Entry 8QKH (electron microscopy, 4.15 A resolution (low resolution: residue-level contacts below are approximate; hydrogen-bond / salt-bridge calls are withheld)); this record covers chains a and b of the 8 polymer chains in the assembly.

== Chain a (and b) ==
Protein: Putative neck protein
Organism: Staphylococcus phage 812
Notes: chain b of this document is another copy of the same molecule, construct and numbering; everything in this record applies to it too
UniProtKB: A1YTN6 (A1YTN6_9CAUD); residues 1-302 here = UniProt positions 1-302
Sequence (302 residues; each row starts with the number of its first residue):
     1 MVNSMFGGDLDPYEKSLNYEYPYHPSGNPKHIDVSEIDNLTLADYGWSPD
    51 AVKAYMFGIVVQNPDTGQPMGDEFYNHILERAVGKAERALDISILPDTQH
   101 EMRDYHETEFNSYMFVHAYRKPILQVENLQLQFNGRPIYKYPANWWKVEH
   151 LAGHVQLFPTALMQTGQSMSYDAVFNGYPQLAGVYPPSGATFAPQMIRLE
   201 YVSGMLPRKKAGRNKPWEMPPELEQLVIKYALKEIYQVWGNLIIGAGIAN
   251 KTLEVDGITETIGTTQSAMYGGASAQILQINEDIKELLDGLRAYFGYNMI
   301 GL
Unresolved in the structure: 1-15, 162-189

== How chain a and chain b interact ==
Contacting residue pairs - 85 pairs, chain a then chain b:
  Gly27(a) - Gln195(b)
  Ala54(a) - Phe74(b)
  Tyr55(a) - His77(b)
  Tyr55(a) - Ile78(b)
  Tyr55(a) - Val238(b)
  Phe57(a) - Asn63(b)
  Phe57(a) - Gln68(b)
  Phe57(a) - Met70(b)
  Phe57(a) - Leu242(b)
  Gly58(a) - Asn63(b)
  Gly58(a) - Pro64(b)
  Gly58(a) - Leu242(b)
  Ile59(a) - Asn241(b)
  Tyr113(a) - Ala190(b)
  Tyr113(a) - Phe192(b)
  Lys147(a) - Phe133(b)
  Lys147(a) - Gln195(b)
  Val148(a) - Gln195(b)
  Gln156(a) - Phe192(b)
  Gln156(a) - Pro194(b)
  Phe158(a) - Phe133(b)
  Phe158(a) - Pro194(b)
  Thr160(a) - Phe133(b)
  Arg208(a) - Glu80(b)
  Arg208(a) - Arg81(b)
  Lys210(a) - Asp97(b)
  Ala211(a) - Glu80(b)
  Ala211(a) - Leu95(b)
  Gly212(a) - Glu80(b)
  Gly212(a) - Glu87(b)
  Gly212(a) - Leu95(b)
  Arg213(a) - Ile37(b)
  Arg213(a) - Leu40(b)
  Arg213(a) - Leu95(b)
  Arg213(a) - Pro96(b)
  Arg213(a) - Asp97(b)
  Lys215(a) - Thr98(b)
  Pro220(a) - Arg88(b)
  Pro221(a) - Arg81(b)
  Glu222(a) - Arg81(b)
  Glu222(a) - Gly84(b)
  Glu222(a) - Lys85(b)
  Glu222(a) - Arg88(b)
  Glu224(a) - Arg81(b)
  Gln225(a) - Arg81(b)
  Lys229(a) - Glu234(b)
  Lys229(a) - Gln237(b)
  Tyr236(a) - Asn241(b)
  Trp239(a) - Ala246(b)
  Ile243(a) - Ala246(b)
  Ile243(a) - Gly247(b)
  Ile244(a) - Ile248(b)
  Gly257(a) - Glu254(b)
  Gly257(a) - Asp256(b)
  Ile258(a) - Glu254(b)
  Ile258(a) - Val255(b)
  Thr259(a) - Leu253(b)
  Thr259(a) - Glu254(b)
  Glu260(a) - Thr252(b)
  Glu260(a) - Leu253(b)
  Thr261(a) - Lys251(b)
  Thr261(a) - Thr252(b)
  Ile262(a) - Ile248(b)
  Ile262(a) - Asn250(b)
  Gly263(a) - Ile248(b)
  Gly263(a) - Ala249(b)
  Gly263(a) - Asn250(b)
  Thr264(a) - Gly247(b)
  Thr265(a) - Gly247(b)
  Thr265(a) - Ser267(b)
  Thr265(a) - Ala268(b)
  Ser267(a) - Ala268(b)
  Tyr270(a) - Ala268(b)
  Tyr270(a) - Met269(b)
  Ser274(a) - Ala268(b)
  Ala275(a) - Tyr270(b)
  Ala275(a) - Gly271(b)
  Gln276(a) - Asn241(b)
  Gln279(a) - Gln237(b)
  Gln279(a) - Ile277(b)
  Glu282(a) - Ile277(b)
  Glu282(a) - Asn281(b)
  Asp283(a) - Lys85(b)
  Glu286(a) - Tyr230(b)
  Glu286(a) - Lys233(b)
Interface residues without a listed pair, chain a (56 interface residues in all): His24, Ser26, Glu149, Pro159, Asn214, Gly271, Ile280, Leu287, Gly290, Tyr294
Interface residues without a listed pair, chain b (58 interface residues in all): Gln62, Pro69, Gln99, Tyr119, Arg120, Asn134, Gly135, Ala193, Met196

== In short ==
The interface between chain a and chain b involves 56 residues on one side and 58 on the other.
Chain a and chain b are both Putative neck protein (Staphylococcus phage 812); the structure, Neck of phage
812 virion (C6), was determined by electron microscopy together with 8Q01, 8Q1I, 8Q7D, 8QEK, 8QEM, 8QJE, 8R5G
and 8R69 from the same study.
